Entry 8SSL (electron microscopy, 4.60 A resolution (low resolution: residue-level contacts below are approximate; hydrogen-bond / salt-bridge calls are withheld)); this record covers chains A and C of the 3 polymer chains in the assembly.

# Chain A (and C)
Molecule: Fused isobutyryl-CoA mutase
Organism: Cupriavidus metallidurans CH34
Notes: EC 5.4.99.13, 3.6.5.-; chain C of this document is another copy of the same molecule, construct and numbering; everything in this record applies to it too
Reference sequence: Q1LRY0 (ICMF_CUPMC); residues 1-1093 here = UniProt positions 1-1093
Chain sequence (1113 residues; row label = number of the first residue in the row; numbers below 1 keep their minus sign (Met-19 is residue -19)):
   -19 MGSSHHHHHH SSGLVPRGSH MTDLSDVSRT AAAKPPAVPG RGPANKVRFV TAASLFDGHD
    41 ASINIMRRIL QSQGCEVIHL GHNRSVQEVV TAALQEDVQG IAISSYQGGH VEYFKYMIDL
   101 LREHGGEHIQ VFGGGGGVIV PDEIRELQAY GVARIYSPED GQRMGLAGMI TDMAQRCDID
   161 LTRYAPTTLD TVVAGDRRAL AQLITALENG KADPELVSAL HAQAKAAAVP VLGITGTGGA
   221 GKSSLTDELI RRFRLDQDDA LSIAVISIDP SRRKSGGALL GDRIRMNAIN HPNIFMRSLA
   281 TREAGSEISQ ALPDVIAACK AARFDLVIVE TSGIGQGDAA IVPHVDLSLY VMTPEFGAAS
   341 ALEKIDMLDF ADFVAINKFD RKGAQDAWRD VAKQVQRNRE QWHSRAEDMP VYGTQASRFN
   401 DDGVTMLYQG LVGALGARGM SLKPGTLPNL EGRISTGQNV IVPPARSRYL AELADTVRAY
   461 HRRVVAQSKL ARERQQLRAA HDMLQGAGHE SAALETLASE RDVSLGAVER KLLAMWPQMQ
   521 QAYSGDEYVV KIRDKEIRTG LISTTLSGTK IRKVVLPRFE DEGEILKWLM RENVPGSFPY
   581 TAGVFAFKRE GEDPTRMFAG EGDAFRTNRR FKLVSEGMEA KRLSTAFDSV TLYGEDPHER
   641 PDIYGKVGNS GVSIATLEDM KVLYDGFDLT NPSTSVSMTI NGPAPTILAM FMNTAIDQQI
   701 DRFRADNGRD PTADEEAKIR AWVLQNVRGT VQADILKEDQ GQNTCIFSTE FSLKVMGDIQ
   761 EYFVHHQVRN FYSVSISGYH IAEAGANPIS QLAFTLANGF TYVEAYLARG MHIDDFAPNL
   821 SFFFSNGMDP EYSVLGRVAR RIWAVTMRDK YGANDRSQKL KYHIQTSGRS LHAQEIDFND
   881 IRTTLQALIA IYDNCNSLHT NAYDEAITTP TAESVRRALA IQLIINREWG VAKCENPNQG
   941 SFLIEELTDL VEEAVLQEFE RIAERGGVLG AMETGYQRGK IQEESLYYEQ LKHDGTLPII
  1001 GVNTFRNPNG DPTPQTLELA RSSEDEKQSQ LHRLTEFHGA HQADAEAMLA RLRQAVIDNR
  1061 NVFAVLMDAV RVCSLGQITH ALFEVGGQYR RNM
Unresolved in the structure: -19 to 21
Sequence notes: initiating methionine (-19); expression tag (-18 to 0); engineered mutation Ala341 (Gln in Q1LRY0)
Curated features (UniProtKB/Swiss-Prot):
  - binding site (adenosylcob(III)alamin): His39
  - binding site (GTP): Gly219 to Ser224, Arg265, Asn357 to Asp360, Glu973, Asn1092
  - binding site (Mg(2+)): Ser223, Ile248, Asp249, Asp262, Glu310, Thr311
  - binding site (substrate): Phe587, Arg622, Arg728, Tyr772, Ser821, Arg856, Lys861
  - mutagenesis: Phe598 (F598A: Switches the substrate specificity and enhances the catalytic efficiency of the isovaleryl-CoA mutase over the native isobutyryl-CoA mutase activity about 4000-fold ...)
Bound ions: Mg2+: Asp262 (together with GDP)
Small-molecule neighbours: GDP (guanosine-5'-diphosphate): Gly219, Ala220, Gly221, Lys222, Ser223, Ser224, Asp262, Arg265, Lys358, Asp360, Gln395, Ala396, Ser397, Glu973, Asn1092
From the paper describing this entry:
  - binding site for GDP: Lys344
  - catalytic residues: Lys344
  - self-association interface (contacts with another copy of this molecule): Gly363 to Glu380
  - mutagenesis - K344A: abolished catalytic activity on GTP

# Chain A / chain C interface
Contacting residue pairs (123):
  Arg472(A) - Glu560(C)
  Arg472(A) - Asp561(C)
  Glu473(A) - Met483(C)
  Gln475(A) - Gln476(C)
  Gln476(A) - Gln475(C)
  Gln476(A) - Gln476(C)
  Gln476(A) - Ala479(C)
  Gln476(A) - Ala480(C)
  Leu477(A) - Met483(C)
  Ala479(A) - Gln476(C)
  Ala480(A) - Ala480(C)
  Met483(A) - Glu473(C)
  Met483(A) - Leu477(C)
  Leu494(A) - Leu484(C)
  Thr545(A) - Glu831(C)
  Leu546(A) - Asn787(C)
  Leu546(A) - Asp829(C)
  Leu546(A) - Leu997(C)
  Ser547(A) - Pro788(C)
  Ser547(A) - Ile789(C)
  Thr549(A) - Glu831(C)
  Lys550(A) - Leu950(C)
  Val555(A) - Phe942(C)
  Leu556(A) - Phe942(C)
  Pro557(A) - Phe942(C)
  Phe559(A) - Phe559(C)
  Phe559(A) - Glu564(C)
  Glu560(A) - Arg472(C)
  Asp561(A) - Arg472(C)
  Asp561(A) - Gln475(C)
  Asp561(A) - Asp561(C)
  Asp561(A) - Glu564(C)
  Glu564(A) - Phe559(C)
  Glu564(A) - Asp561(C)
  Glu564(A) - Glu564(C)
  Trp568(A) - Phe942(C)
  Asn787(A) - Leu546(C)
  Asn787(A) - Ser547(C)
  Pro788(A) - Ser547(C)
  Ile789(A) - Ser547(C)
  Met828(A) - Glu928(C)
  Met828(A) - Trp929(C)
  Asp829(A) - Leu546(C)
  Pro830(A) - Gly930(C)
  Pro830(A) - Val931(C)
  Glu831(A) - Thr545(C)
  Glu831(A) - Thr549(C)
  Ser833(A) - Val931(C)
  Glu875(A) - Arg916(C)
  Asp877(A) - Arg917(C)
  Phe878(A) - Arg917(C)
  Phe878(A) - Ala920(C)
  Ile881(A) - Asp880(C)
  Ile881(A) - Ile881(C)
  Ile881(A) - Thr884(C)
  Ile881(A) - Arg917(C)
  Ile881(A) - Ile921(C)
  Leu885(A) - Trp929(C)
  Leu888(A) - Leu888(C)
  Ile889(A) - Trp929(C)
  Arg916(A) - Phe1005(C)
  Arg916(A) - Arg1006(C)
  Arg916(A) - Asn1007(C)
  Arg917(A) - Asp877(C)
  Arg917(A) - Phe878(C)
  Arg917(A) - Ile881(C)
  Leu919(A) - Phe1005(C)
  Ala920(A) - Phe878(C)
  Ile921(A) - Ile881(C)
  Leu923(A) - Ile1000(C)
  Ile924(A) - Ile1000(C)
  Glu928(A) - Met828(C)
  Glu928(A) - Leu997(C)
  Glu928(A) - Pro998(C)
  Glu928(A) - Ile999(C)
  Glu928(A) - Ile1000(C)
  Trp929(A) - Met828(C)
  Trp929(A) - Leu885(C)
  Gly930(A) - Pro830(C)
  Val931(A) - Pro830(C)
  Val931(A) - Leu943(C)
  Cys934(A) - Leu943(C)
  Asn936(A) - Phe942(C)
  Pro937(A) - Gly940(C)
  Pro937(A) - Ser941(C)
  Asn938(A) - Gly940(C)
  Asn938(A) - Ser941(C)
  Asn938(A) - Phe942(C)
  Gln939(A) - Gly940(C)
  Gln939(A) - Ser941(C)
  Gln939(A) - Phe942(C)
  Gln939(A) - Glu945(C)
  Gly940(A) - Pro937(C)
  Gly940(A) - Asn938(C)
  Gly940(A) - Gln939(C)
  Gly940(A) - Gly940(C)
  Gly940(A) - Ser941(C)
  Gly940(A) - Ile944(C)
  Ser941(A) - Pro937(C)
  Ser941(A) - Asn938(C)
  Ser941(A) - Gln939(C)
  Ser941(A) - Gly940(C)
  Ser941(A) - Ser941(C)
  Phe942(A) - Val555(C)
  Phe942(A) - Leu556(C)
  Phe942(A) - Pro557(C)
  Phe942(A) - Trp568(C)
  Phe942(A) - Asn938(C)
  Phe942(A) - Gln939(C)
  Leu943(A) - Val931(C)
  Leu943(A) - Cys934(C)
  Ile944(A) - Gly940(C)
  Glu945(A) - Gln939(C)
  Leu950(A) - Lys550(C)
  Tyr988(A) - Leu546(C)
  Leu997(A) - Leu546(C)
  Pro998(A) - Glu928(C)
  Ile1000(A) - Ile924(C)
  Ile1000(A) - Glu928(C)
  Phe1005(A) - Arg916(C)
  Phe1005(A) - Leu919(C)
  Arg1006(A) - Arg916(C)
  Asn1007(A) - Arg916(C)
Interface residues without a listed pair, chain A (75 interface residues in all): Leu484, Ala487, Ala493, Asp880, Thr884, Glu946, Leu991, Ile999
Interface residues without a listed pair, chain C (77 interface residues in all): His489, Leu494, Leu497, Arg501, Arg558, Gly827, Ser833, Glu875, Ile889, Leu923, Arg927, Asn936, Glu946

# Overview
75 residues of chain A and 77 residues of chain C are in contact. Chain A binds GDP. From UniProt:
adenosylcob(III)alamin-binding residue His39(A), 13 GTP-binding residues, 6 Mg2+-binding residues and 7
substrate-binding residues on chain A. From the paper: the catalytic residue Lys344(A); K344A of chain A
abolishes catalytic activity on GTP.
Both chains are Fused isobutyryl-CoA mutase (Cupriavidus metallidurans CH34). Entry 8SSL (Isobutyryl-CoA
mutase fused Q341A in the presence of GTP) was determined by electron microscopy together with 8STA from the
same study.
